PDB entry 6UIT | X-ray diffraction, 2.81 A resolution | chains A and P of the 4 polymer chains in the assembly

[Chain A]
Molecule: p66 Reverse transcriptase/RNaseH
Organism: Human immunodeficiency virus type 1 group M subtype B (isolate HXB2)
Notes: EC 2.7.7.49, 2.7.7.7, 3.1.26.13
Reference sequence: P04585 (POL_HV1H2); residues 1-560 here correspond to UniProt positions 588-1147 (UniProt number = residue number + 587)
Sequence (572 residues; each row starts with the number of its first residue; numbers below 1 keep their minus sign (Met-11 is residue -11)):
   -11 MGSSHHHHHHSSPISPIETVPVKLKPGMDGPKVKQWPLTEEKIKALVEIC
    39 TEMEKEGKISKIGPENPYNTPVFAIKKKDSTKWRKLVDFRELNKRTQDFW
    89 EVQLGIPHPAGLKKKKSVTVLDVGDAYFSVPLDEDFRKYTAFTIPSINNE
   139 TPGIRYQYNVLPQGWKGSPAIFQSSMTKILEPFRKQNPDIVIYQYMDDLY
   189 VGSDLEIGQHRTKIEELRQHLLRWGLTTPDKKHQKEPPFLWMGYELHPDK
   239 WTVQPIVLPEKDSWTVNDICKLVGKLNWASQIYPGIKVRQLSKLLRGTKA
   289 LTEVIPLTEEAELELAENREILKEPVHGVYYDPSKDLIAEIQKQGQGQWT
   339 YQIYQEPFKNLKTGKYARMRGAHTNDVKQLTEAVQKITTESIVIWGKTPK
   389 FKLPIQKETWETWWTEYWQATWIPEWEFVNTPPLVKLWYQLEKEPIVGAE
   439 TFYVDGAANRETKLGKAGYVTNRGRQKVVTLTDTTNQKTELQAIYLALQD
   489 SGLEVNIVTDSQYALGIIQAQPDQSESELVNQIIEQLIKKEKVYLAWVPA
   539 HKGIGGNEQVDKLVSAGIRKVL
Not modelled in the structure: -11 to 0, 134-140, 285-287, 556-560
Sequence notes: initiating methionine (-11); expression tag (-10 to 0); engineered mutation Cys258 (Gln845 in P04585), Ser280 (Cys867 in P04585)
Metal / ion sites: Mg2+: Asp110, Val111, Asp185 (together with 2'-deoxycytidine-5'-triphosphate)
Small-molecule neighbours: 2'-deoxycytidine-5'-triphosphate (DCP): Lys65, Lys70, Arg72, Asp110, Val111, Gly112, Asp113, Ala114, Tyr115, Gln151, Met184, Asp185, Lys220
Curated features (UniProtKB/Swiss-Prot):
  - region: Phe227 to His235 (RT 'primer grip')
  - motif: Trp398 to Trp414 (Tryptophan repeat motif)
  - binding site (Mg(2+)): Asp110, Asp185, Asp186, Asp443, Glu478, Asp498, Asp549
  - site: Trp401 (Essential for RT p66/p51 heterodimerization), Trp414 (Essential for RT p66/p51 heterodimerization), Phe440, Tyr441 (Cleavage), Leu560 (Cleavage)
What the authors report for this chain:
  - binding site for 2'-deoxycytidine-5'-triphosphate: Lys65, Arg72, Lys220
  - mutagenesis - M184V: unchanged catalytic activity on 2'-deoxycytidine-5'-triphosphate

[Chain P]
Molecule: DNA primer
Sequence (21 nucleotides; row label = number of the first residue in the row):
   802 ACAGTCCCTGTTCGGGCGCCC
Not modelled in the structure: 802-804
Modified positions: DOC (2',3'-dideoxycytidine-5'-monophosphate) at position 822

[Interface between chain A and chain P]
Residue-residue contacts (35):
  Tyr183(A) - DC821(P)  hydrogen bond to the base
  Tyr183(A) - DOC_822(P)  sugar contact
  Met184(A) - DOC_822(P)  sugar contact
  Asp185(A) - DOC_822(P)  sugar contact
  Asp186(A) - DOC_822(P)  sugar contact
  Met230(A) - DC821(P)  sugar contact
  Met230(A) - DOC_822(P)  sugar contact
  Gly231(A) - DC821(P)  phosphate contact
  Asn255(A) - DC818(P)  sugar contact
  Cys258(A) - DC818(P)  sugar contact
  Lys259(A) - DC818(P)  phosphate contact
  Lys259(A) - DG819(P)  phosphate contact
  Gly262(A) - DG819(P)  sugar contact
  Lys263(A) - DG819(P)  sugar contact
  Lys263(A) - DC820(P)  salt bridge to the phosphate
  Trp266(A) - DC820(P)  sugar contact
  Leu289(A) - DG817(P)  phosphate contact
  Arg356(A) - DT813(P)  base contact
  Arg358(A) - DT812(P)  salt bridge to the phosphate
  Gly359(A) - DG811(P)  phosphate contact
  Ala360(A) - DT810(P)  phosphate contact
  Ala360(A) - DG811(P)  hydrogen bond to the phosphate
  His361(A) - DT810(P)  salt bridge to the phosphate
  Arg448(A) - DT806(P)  hydrogen bond to the base
  Arg448(A) - DC807(P)  hydrogen bond to the sugar
  Lys451(A) - DC807(P)  hydrogen bond to the phosphate
  Lys451(A) - DC808(P)  salt bridge to the phosphate
  Thr473(A) - DC808(P)  phosphate contact
  Thr473(A) - DC809(P)  hydrogen bond to the phosphate
  Gln475(A) - DC808(P)  phosphate contact
  Gln475(A) - DC809(P)  phosphate contact
  Lys476(A) - DC809(P)  phosphate contact
  Tyr501(A) - DC809(P)  phosphate contact
  Tyr501(A) - DT810(P)  hydrogen bond to the phosphate
  Ile505(A) - DT810(P)  phosphate contact
Also at the interface, not in a pair above, chain A (26 interface residues in all): Asp110

[Overview]
26 residues of chain A and 14 residues of chain P are in contact, with 7 hydrogen bonds and 4 salt bridges.
Polar pairs include Tyr183(A)-DC821(P), Arg448(A)-DT806(P) and Arg448(A)-DC807(P). Bound to chain A:
2'-deoxycytidine-5'-triphosphate. The paper reports a binding site for 2'-deoxycytidine-5'-triphosphate at
Lys65(A), Arg72(A) and Lys220(A); M184V of chain A leaves catalytic activity on
2'-deoxycytidine-5'-triphosphate unchanged.
Here chain A is p66 Reverse transcriptase/RNaseH (Human immunodeficiency virus type 1 group M subtype B
(isolate HXB2)) and chain P is DNA primer. Entry 6UIT (HIV-1 wild-type reverse transcriptase-DNA complex with
dCTP) was determined by X-ray diffraction, deposited together with 6UIR, 6UIS, 6UJX, 6UJY, 6UJZ and 6UK0.
